PDB entry 3OR2 | X-ray diffraction, 2.05 A resolution | chains D and E of the 6 polymer chains in the assembly

# Chain D
Protein: Sulfite redcutase subunit alpha
Source organism: desulfovibrio gigas
Sequence (435 residues; row label = number of the first residue in the row):
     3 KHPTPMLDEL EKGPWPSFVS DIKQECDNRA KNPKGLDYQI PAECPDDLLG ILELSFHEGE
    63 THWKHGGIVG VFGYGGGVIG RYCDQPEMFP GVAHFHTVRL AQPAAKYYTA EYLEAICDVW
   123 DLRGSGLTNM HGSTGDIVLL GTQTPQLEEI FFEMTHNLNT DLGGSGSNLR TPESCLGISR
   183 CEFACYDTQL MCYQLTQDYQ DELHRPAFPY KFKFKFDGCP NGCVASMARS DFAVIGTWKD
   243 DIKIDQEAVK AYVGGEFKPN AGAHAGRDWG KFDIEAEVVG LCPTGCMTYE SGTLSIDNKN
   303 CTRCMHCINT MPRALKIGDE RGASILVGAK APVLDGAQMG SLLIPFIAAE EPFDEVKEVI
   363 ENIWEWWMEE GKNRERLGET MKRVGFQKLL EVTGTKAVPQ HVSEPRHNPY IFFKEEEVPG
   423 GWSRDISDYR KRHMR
Ion coordination: 4Fe-4S cluster Fe site 1: C177, C183, C221, C225; 4Fe-4S cluster Fe site 2: C284, C303, C306, C309
Small-molecule neighbours:
  - 4Fe-4S cluster (SF4), molecule 1: C177, L178, G179, C183, F185, A186, D219, G220, C221, N223, G224, C225
  - 4Fe-4S cluster (SF4), molecule 2: I244, C284, P285, T286, C288, M289, I298, C303, T304, R305, C306, M307, H308, C309
  - sulfite ion (SO3), molecule 1: K66, H67, G68, G69, Y84
  - sulfite ion (SO3), molecule 2: R101, T136, R172, K213, K215
  - siroheme (SRM), molecule 1: I81, R83, R101, N131, G134, S135, T136, G137, D138, Y212, K213, K215, K217, R231, K332, A333, P334, V335, R376, R378
  - siroheme (SRM), molecule 2: C177, L178, R182, C183, E184, F185, N223, G224, C225, R231, N262, N311

# Chain E
Protein: Sulfite redcutase subunit beta
Source organism: desulfovibrio gigas
Sequence (385 residues; each row starts with the number of its first residue):
     2 AFISSGYNPA KPMENRITDI GPRKFTEFFP PVIAKNAGNW DYHEILEPGI LVHVAKNGDK
    62 VFTVRCGAAR LMSTSHIREA CEIAKKFCNG HLRFTTRNNI EFMVDNEETL KALVADLKTR
   122 KFAAGSFKFP IGGTGASISN IVHTQGWVYC HTPATDASGP VKAVMDELFE EFTSMRLPAI
   182 VRVSLACCIN MCGAVHCSDI GLVGIHRKPP MIDHENLAEL CEIPLAVAAC PTAAVKPITA
   242 EVNGQKVKSV AINNDRCMYC GNCYTMCPAL PLSDGTGDGI AIMVGGKISN RIKVPSFSKV
   302 VVAFVPNEPP RWPTMAKIVK KIVEVYAEDA RKYERIGDWI HRIGWETFYE KTGLEFSHHC
   362 IDDFRDPAYY TWRQSTQFKF VSFDS
Disulfides: C222-C268
Ion coordination: 4Fe-4S cluster Fe site 1: C151, C189, C193; siroheme Fe: C193 (together with sulfite ion); 4Fe-4S cluster Fe site 2: C231, C258, C261, C264
Small-molecule neighbours:
  - 4Fe-4S cluster (SF4), molecule 1: T145, Q146, C151, T153, P154, A187, C188, C189, N191, M192, C193
  - 4Fe-4S cluster (SF4), molecule 2: P211, A230, C231, P232, T233, A235, V236, I253, R257, C258, M259, Y260, C261, G262, N263, C264, L273
  - siroheme (SRM), molecule 1: H44, I46, L52, H54, R66, R94, F95, T96, T97, R98, N100, E102, G134, T135, G136, S140, V143, I181, R183, C198, K288, I289, S290, R292, R336
  - siroheme (SRM), molecule 2: R71, H144, T145, Q146, Y150, C151, H152, N191, M192, C193, G194, T266

# Chain D / chain E interface
Contacting residue pairs (289):
  M8(D) - P310(E)
  M8(D) - P311(E)
  E11(D) - P311(E)
  E11(D) - R312(E)  hydrogen bond (backbone-side chain)
  L12(D) - G160(E)
  L12(D) - K163(E)
  L12(D) - P311(E)
  L12(D) - R312(E)
  E13(D) - A125(E)
  K14(D) - K163(E)  hydrogen bond (backbone-side chain)
  K14(D) - D167(E)
  K14(D) - R312(E)  hydrogen bond (backbone-side chain)
  G15(D) - S127(E)
  G15(D) - K163(E)
  G15(D) - D167(E)
  P16(D) - S127(E)
  P16(D) - F128(E)  hydrogen bond (backbone-backbone)
  P16(D) - D167(E)
  P16(D) - F170(E)  hydrophobic
  W17(D) - G68(E)
  W17(D) - A69(E)
  W17(D) - S127(E)
  W17(D) - N141(E)
  W17(D) - K163(E)  hydrogen bond (backbone-side chain)
  W17(D) - M166(E)  hydrophobic
  W17(D) - D167(E)  hydrogen bond (backbone-side chain)
  W17(D) - F173(E)  hydrophobic
  P18(D) - A70(E)
  P18(D) - S127(E)
  P18(D) - F128(E)
  P18(D) - P131(E)
  S19(D) - S127(E)  hydrogen bond (backbone-side chain)
  F20(D) - L72(E)  hydrophobic
  F20(D) - S159(E)
  S22(D) - F123(E)
  S22(D) - A125(E)
  D23(D) - M73(E)
  D23(D) - S74(E)  hydrogen bond
  D23(D) - H77(E)
  D23(D) - F123(E)
  Q26(D) - S76(E)
  Q26(D) - F123(E)
  E27(D) - S74(E)
  E27(D) - T75(E)  hydrogen bond
  E27(D) - S76(E)  hydrogen bond
  N30(D) - S76(E)
  D39(D) - A2(E)  hydrogen bond (side chain-backbone)
  Q41(D) - A2(E)  hydrogen bond (side chain-backbone)
  Q41(D) - F3(E)
  Q41(D) - I4(E)  hydrogen bond (side chain-backbone)
  L50(D) - V149(E)
  L54(D) - W148(E)  hydrophobic
  S57(D) - W148(E)
  F58(D) - W148(E)  hydrophobic
  F58(D) - D157(E)
  F58(D) - P310(E)
  F58(D) - P311(E)  hydrophobic
  E60(D) - G276(E)
  G61(D) - W148(E)
  G61(D) - G276(E)
  E62(D) - W148(E)
  E62(D) - S274(E)
  E62(D) - D275(E)
  E62(D) - G276(E)  hydrogen bond (side chain-backbone)
  T63(D) - W148(E)
  T63(D) - C151(E)  hydrogen bond (side chain-backbone)
  T63(D) - H152(E)
  T63(D) - P154(E)
  W65(D) - W148(E)  hydrogen bond (side chain-backbone)
  W65(D) - V149(E)  hydrogen bond (side chain-backbone)
  W65(D) - Y150(E)
  W65(D) - C151(E)
  W65(D) - H152(E)
  K66(D) - H152(E)
  H67(D) - H152(E)
  H67(D) - Y265(E)  hydrogen bond (side chain-backbone)
  H67(D) - T266(E)
  H67(D) - P269(E)
  G68(D) - H152(E)  hydrogen bond (backbone-side chain)
  F74(D) - Y8(E)
  F74(D) - P13(E)  hydrophobic
  F74(D) - M14(E)  hydrophobic
  F74(D) - R17(E)  hydrogen bond (backbone-side chain)
  Y76(D) - T19(E)
  Y76(D) - D20(E)  hydrogen bond (side chain-backbone)
  I81(D) - Y150(E)  hydrogen bond (backbone-side chain)
  G82(D) - Y150(E)
  R83(D) - Y150(E)  hydrogen bond (side chain-backbone)
  R83(D) - H152(E)  hydrogen bond
  F97(D) - Y150(E)  hydrogen bond (backbone-side chain)
  H98(D) - Y150(E)
  T99(D) - Y150(E)  hydrogen bond (backbone-side chain)
  A103(D) - P23(E)  hydrophobic
  Q104(D) - P23(E)
  P105(D) - R24(E)
  P105(D) - F26(E)  hydrophobic
  P105(D) - F29(E)  hydrophobic
  A106(D) - F26(E)
  A107(D) - R94(E)  hydrogen bond (backbone-side chain)
  A107(D) - F95(E)
  K108(D) - R94(E)
  K108(D) - F95(E)  hydrogen bond (backbone-backbone)
  Y109(D) - F29(E)
  Y109(D) - F30(E)  hydrophobic
  Y109(D) - L93(E)
  Y109(D) - R94(E)
  Y109(D) - M104(E)  hydrophobic
  Y110(D) - F29(E)  hydrophobic
  Y110(D) - G91(E)
  Y110(D) - H92(E)
  Y110(D) - L93(E)  hydrogen bond (backbone-backbone)
  Y110(D) - F95(E)  hydrophobic
  T111(D) - F29(E)
  T111(D) - G91(E)
  A112(D) - C82(E)  hydrophobic
  A112(D) - K86(E)
  A112(D) - G91(E)  hydrogen bond (backbone-backbone)
  Y114(D) - R24(E)
  Y114(D) - F29(E)  hydrophobic
  L115(D) - C82(E)  hydrophobic
  E116(D) - R79(E)
  E116(D) - C82(E)
  E116(D) - K86(E)  salt bridge
  C119(D) - T75(E)
  C119(D) - I78(E)  hydrophobic
  C119(D) - R79(E)  hydrogen bond (backbone-side chain)
  D120(D) - R79(E)  salt bridge
  W122(D) - T75(E)
  D123(D) - T75(E)  hydrogen bond
  D123(D) - R79(E)  salt bridge
  R125(D) - I4(E)  hydrogen bond (side chain-backbone)
  R125(D) - S5(E)
  R125(D) - S6(E)
  G128(D) - S74(E)
  G128(D) - T75(E)  hydrogen bond (backbone-backbone)
  L129(D) - M73(E)
  T130(D) - R71(E)
  T130(D) - L72(E)
  T130(D) - M73(E)  hydrogen bond (backbone-backbone)
  T130(D) - I78(E)
  N131(D) - R71(E)  hydrogen bond
  N131(D) - L72(E)
  N131(D) - Q146(E)
  M132(D) - R71(E)  hydrogen bond (backbone-backbone)
  M132(D) - M73(E)  hydrophobic
  M132(D) - F95(E)  hydrophobic
  M132(D) - N99(E)
  H133(D) - R71(E)  hydrogen bond (backbone-side chain)
  H133(D) - F95(E)
  H133(D) - N99(E)
  G134(D) - R71(E)
  S135(D) - H144(E)
  L142(D) - L72(E)  hydrophobic
  L142(D) - Q146(E)
  L142(D) - V149(E)  hydrophobic
  L142(D) - Y150(E)  hydrophobic
  E150(D) - Y8(E)
  E150(D) - R17(E)  salt bridge
  E151(D) - F3(E)
  E151(D) - S5(E)
  E151(D) - S6(E)  hydrogen bond
  E151(D) - Y8(E)
  F153(D) - R17(E)
  F153(D) - I18(E)
  F154(D) - S6(E)
  F154(D) - G7(E)
  F154(D) - Y8(E)  hydrophobic
  F154(D) - N16(E)
  E155(D) - S6(E)
  T157(D) - I18(E)
  H158(D) - N16(E)  hydrogen bond (side chain-backbone)
  H158(D) - I18(E)
  L160(D) - R24(E)  hydrogen bond (backbone-side chain)
  N161(D) - I21(E)
  N161(D) - R24(E)
  T162(D) - I21(E)
  T162(D) - R24(E)
  D163(D) - D20(E)  hydrogen bond (side chain-backbone)
  D163(D) - I21(E)  hydrogen bond (side chain-backbone)
  D163(D) - G22(E)  hydrogen bond (backbone-backbone)
  L178(D) - R94(E)
  I180(D) - A38(E)
  I180(D) - G39(E)  hydrogen bond (backbone-backbone)
  I180(D) - W41(E)  hydrogen bond (backbone-side chain)
  S181(D) - F30(E)
  S181(D) - I34(E)
  S181(D) - W41(E)  hydrogen bond (backbone-side chain)
  R182(D) - I34(E)
  R182(D) - W41(E)
  R182(D) - H54(E)  hydrogen bond (backbone-side chain)
  R182(D) - T64(E)  hydrogen bond
  R182(D) - E102(E)  salt bridge
  R182(D) - M104(E)
  C183(D) - W41(E)
  E184(D) - W41(E)
  E184(D) - D42(E)
  E184(D) - Y43(E)
  E184(D) - H44(E)  salt bridge
  E184(D) - H54(E)  salt bridge
  Q191(D) - F26(E)
  Q191(D) - F30(E)
  L192(D) - F26(E)
  Y195(D) - P23(E)
  Y195(D) - K25(E)
  Y195(D) - F26(E)  hydrophobic
  T198(D) - P23(E)
  Q199(D) - I21(E)  hydrogen bond (side chain-backbone)
  Q199(D) - G22(E)
  Q199(D) - P23(E)  hydrogen bond (side chain-backbone)
  Q202(D) - D20(E)
  Q202(D) - I21(E)
  Q202(D) - G22(E)  hydrogen bond (side chain-backbone)
  H206(D) - D20(E)  salt bridge
  P222(D) - S290(E)
  P222(D) - N291(E)  hydrogen bond (backbone-backbone)
  N223(D) - S290(E)
  G224(D) - I289(E)
  C225(D) - T97(E)  hydrogen bond (backbone-side chain)
  M229(D) - I289(E)  hydrophobic
  M229(D) - N291(E)
  M229(D) - P296(E)  hydrophobic
  A230(D) - H197(E)  hydrogen bond (backbone-side chain)
  A230(D) - I289(E)  hydrophobic
  R231(D) - G194(E)
  R231(D) - A195(E)
  P261(D) - K333(E)
  P261(D) - Y334(E)
  N262(D) - R292(E)
  N262(D) - Y334(E)
  A263(D) - H44(E)
  A263(D) - E45(E)
  A263(D) - I46(E)  hydrogen bond (backbone-backbone)
  G264(D) - M176(E)
  A265(D) - I46(E)  hydrophobic
  A265(D) - G136(E)
  A265(D) - A137(E)  hydrogen bond (backbone-backbone)
  A265(D) - M176(E)
  H266(D) - A137(E)
  H266(D) - M176(E)
  H266(D) - L178(E)
  H266(D) - P179(E)  hydrogen bond (side chain-backbone)
  H266(D) - K333(E)
  H266(D) - Y334(E)
  A267(D) - M176(E)
  G268(D) - M176(E)  hydrogen bond (backbone-backbone)
  G268(D) - R177(E)
  R269(D) - M176(E)
  R269(D) - R177(E)  hydrogen bond (side chain-backbone)
  R269(D) - P179(E)
  R269(D) - A328(E)  hydrogen bond (side chain-backbone)
  W271(D) - L178(E)
  W271(D) - P179(E)  hydrophobic
  W271(D) - K333(E)
  E279(D) - K333(E)  salt bridge
  E279(D) - Y334(E)  hydrogen bond
  L283(D) - I293(E)
  L283(D) - Y334(E)  hydrophobic
  P285(D) - I293(E)
  C306(D) - N291(E)
  C306(D) - R292(E)
  C306(D) - I293(E)  hydrogen bond (side chain-backbone)
  H308(D) - R292(E)
  H308(D) - I293(E)
  N311(D) - R292(E)
  T312(D) - R292(E)  hydrogen bond
  T312(D) - Y334(E)
  R315(D) - Y43(E)
  K318(D) - D42(E)  salt bridge
  A333(D) - N191(E)
  A333(D) - M192(E)
  P334(D) - M192(E)  hydrophobic
  V335(D) - I190(E)  hydrophobic
  V335(D) - N191(E)
  V335(D) - N263(E)
  L336(D) - A229(E)
  L336(D) - A230(E)
  L336(D) - C231(E)
  L336(D) - P232(E)  hydrophobic
  L336(D) - F365(E)
  D337(D) - R366(E)  salt bridge
  A339(D) - F298(E)
  Q340(D) - F298(E)
  M341(D) - C198(E)  hydrophobic
  M341(D) - P296(E)  hydrophobic
  M341(D) - S297(E)
  M341(D) - F298(E)  hydrophobic
  N375(D) - L226(E)
  R376(D) - M267(E)  hydrogen bond
  H409(D) - Y371(E)  hydrogen bond
Also at the interface, not in a pair above, chain D (136 interface residues in all): I24, V73, Q148, S176, F185, D203, V226, A227, P314, K332
Also at the interface, not in a pair above, chain E (137 interface residues in all): E28, P31, L52, K57, V62, R66, T96, G126, K129, V143, A180, C268, K288, W313, A331, R332

# Overview
The interface between chain D and chain E involves 136 residues on one side and 137 on the other, with 66
hydrogen bonds and 11 salt bridges. Polar pairs include E116(D)-K86(E), D120(D)-R79(E) and D123(D)-R79(E).
Siroheme is bound between chain D and chain E.
Chain D is Sulfite redcutase subunit alpha and chain E is Sulfite redcutase subunit beta, both from
desulfovibrio gigas; the structure, Crystal structure of dissimilatory sulfite reductase II (DsrII), was
determined by X-ray diffraction.
